Entry 4GZY (X-ray diffraction, 3.51 A resolution); this record covers chains B and C of the 8 polymer chains in the assembly.

# Chain B
Molecule: DNA-directed RNA polymerase subunit alpha
Organism: Thermus thermophilus
Notes: EC 2.7.7.6
Reference sequence: Q5SHR6 (RPOA_THET8); residues 1-315 here = UniProt positions 1-315
Amino-acid sequence (315 residues; numbered 1 to 315; the number before each row is that of its first residue):
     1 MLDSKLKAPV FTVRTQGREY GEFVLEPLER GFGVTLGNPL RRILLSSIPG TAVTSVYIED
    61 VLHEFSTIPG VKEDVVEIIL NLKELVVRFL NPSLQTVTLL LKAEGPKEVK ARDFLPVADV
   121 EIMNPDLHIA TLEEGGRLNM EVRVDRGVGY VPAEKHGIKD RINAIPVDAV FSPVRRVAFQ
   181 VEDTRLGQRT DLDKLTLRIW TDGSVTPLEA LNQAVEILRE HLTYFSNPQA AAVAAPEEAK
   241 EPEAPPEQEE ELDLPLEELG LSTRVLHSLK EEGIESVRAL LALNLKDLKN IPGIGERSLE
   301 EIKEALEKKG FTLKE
Unresolved in the structure: 1-6, 230-315

# Chain C
Molecule: DNA-directed RNA polymerase subunit beta
Organism: Thermus thermophilus
Notes: EC 2.7.7.6
Reference sequence: Q8RQE9 (RPOB_THET8); numbering as in UniProt (aligned over 1-1119)
Amino-acid sequence (1119 residues; numbered 1 to 1119; the number before each row is that of its first residue):
     1 MEIKRFGRIR EVIPLPPLTE IQVESYRRAL QADVPPEKRE NVGIQAAFRE TFPIEEEDKG
    61 KGGLVLDFLE YRLGEPPFPQ DECREKDLTY QAPLYARLQL IHKDTGLIKE DEVFLGHIPL
   121 MTEDGSFIIN GADRVIVSQI HRSPGVYFTP DPARPGRYIA SIIPLPKRGP WIDLEVEPNG
   181 VVSMKVNKRK FPLVLLLRVL GYDQETLARE LGAYGELVQG LMDESVFAMR PEEALIRLFT
   241 LLRPGDPPKR DKAVAYVYGL IADPRRYDLG EAGRYKAEEK LGIRLSGRTL ARFEDGEFKD
   301 EVFLPTLRYL FALTAGVPGH EVDDIDHLGN RRIRTVGELM TDQFRVGLAR LARGVRERML
   361 MGSEDSLTPA KLVNSRPLEA AIREFFSRSQ LSQFKDETNP LSSLRHKRRI SALGPGGLTR
   421 ERAGFDVRDV HRTHYGRICP VETPEGANIG LITSLAAYAR VDELGFIRTP YRRVVGGVVT
   481 DEVVYMTATE EDRYTIAQAN TPLEGNRIAA ERVVARRKGE PVIVSPEEVE FMDVSPKQVF
   541 SVNTNLIPFL EHDDANRALM GSNMQTQAVP LIRAQAPVVM TGLEERVVRD SLAALYAEED
   601 GEVAKVDGNR IVVRYEDGRL VEYPLRRFYR SNQGTALDQR PRVVVGQRVR KGDLLADGPA
   661 SENGFLALGQ NVLVAIMPFD GYNFEDAIVI SEELLKRDFY TSIHIERYEI EARDTKLGPE
   721 RITRDIPHLS EAALRDLDEE GVVRIGAEVK PGDILVGRTS FKGESEPTPE ERLLRSIFGE
   781 KARDVKDTSL RVPPGEGGIV VRTVRLRRGD PGVELKPGVR EVVRVYVAQK RKLQVGDKLA
   841 NRHGNKGVVA KILPVEDMPH LPDGTPVDVI LNPLGVPSRM NLGQILETHL GLAGYFLGQR
   901 YISPIFDGAK EPEIKELLAQ AFEVYFGKRK GEGFGVDKRE VEVLRRAEKL GLVTPGKTPE
   961 EQLKELFLQG KVVLYDGRTG EPIEGPIVVG QMFIMKLYHM VEDKMHARST GPYSLITQQP
  1021 LGGKAQFGGQ RFGEMEVWAL EAYGAAHTLQ EMLTLKSDDI EGRNAAYEAI IKGEDVPEPS
  1081 VPESFRVLVK ELQALALDVQ TLDEKDNPVD IFEGLASKR
Unresolved in the structure: 57-62, 762-784, 1113-1119

# Interface between chain B and chain C
Contacting residue pairs - 6 pairs, chain B then chain C:
  Arg30(B) with Glu692(C), salt bridge; Pro854(C)
  Val34(B) with Arg978(C)
  Asn38(B) with Thr979(C), hydrogen bond (side chain-backbone)
  Arg42(B) with Arg939(C); Glu981(C), salt bridge
Other interface residues (no listed pair), chain C (7 interface residues in all): Glu856

# In short
Chain B and chain C form an interface of 4 and 7 residues respectively; the contacts include 1 hydrogen bond
and 2 salt bridges. Among the polar pairs are Arg30(B)-Glu692(C), Arg42(B)-Glu981(C) and Asn38(B)-Thr979(C).
Chain B is DNA-directed RNA polymerase subunit alpha and chain C is DNA-directed RNA polymerase subunit beta,
both from Thermus thermophilus; the structure, Crystal structures of bacterial RNA Polymerase paused
elongation complexes, was determined by X-ray diffraction, deposited together with 4GZZ.
